Entry 3LHD (X-ray diffraction, 2.59 A resolution); this record covers chains C and A of the 4 polymer chains in the assembly.

== Chain C (and A) ==
Molecule: SAM-dependent methyltransferase, putative
From: Pyrococcus abyssi
Notes: EC 2.1.1.36; chain A of this document is another copy of the same molecule, construct and numbering; everything in this record applies to it too
UniProtKB: Q9V1J7 (Q9V1J7_PYRAB); residue numbers follow UniProt; this construct covers 1-253
Chain sequence (253 residues; row label = number of the first residue in the row):
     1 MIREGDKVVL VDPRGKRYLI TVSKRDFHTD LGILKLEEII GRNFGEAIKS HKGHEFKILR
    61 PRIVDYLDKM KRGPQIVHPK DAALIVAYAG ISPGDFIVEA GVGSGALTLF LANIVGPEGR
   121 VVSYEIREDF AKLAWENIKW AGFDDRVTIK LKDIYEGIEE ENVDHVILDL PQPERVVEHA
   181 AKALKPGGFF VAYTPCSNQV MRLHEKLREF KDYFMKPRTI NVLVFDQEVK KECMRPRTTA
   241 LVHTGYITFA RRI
Ligand contacts: S-adenosylhomocysteine (SAH): Ala100, Gly101, Gly103, Tyr124, Glu125, Ile126, Arg127, Phe130, Lys152, Asp153, Ile154, Tyr155, Asp169, Leu170, Pro171, Pro195, Gln199
UniProt features mapped onto this chain:
  - binding site (S-adenosyl-L-methionine): Ser104 to Leu107, Glu125, Asp153, Asp169
  - mutagenesis: His78 (H78Y: Decreases efficiency of the dimethylation reaction), Cys196 (C196S: Decreases stability of TrmI at extreme temperatures; when associated with S-233), Cys233 (C233S: Decreases stability of TrmI at extreme temperatures; when associated with S-196)
What the authors report for this chain:
  - binding site for S-adenosylhomocysteine: Glu125, Ile126, Asp153, Ile154, Leu170
  - mutagenesis - C196S/C233S (Tm change 16.5 degC): decreased stability
  - mutagenesis - H78Y: decreased catalytic activity on PabtRNAAsp

== Interface between chain C and chain A ==
Pairs across the interface (38):
  Pro195(C) with Arg235(A)
  Cys196(C) with Cys233(A), disulfide; Met234(A)
  Ser197(C) with Met234(A), hydrogen bond (backbone-backbone)
  Asn198(C) with Glu232(A); Cys233(A); Met234(A), hydrogen bond (side chain-backbone)
  Leu223(C) with Phe225(A), hydrophobic
  Phe225(C) with Leu223(A), hydrophobic; Val242(A), hydrophobic
  Glu232(C) with Asn198(A), hydrogen bond (backbone-side chain); Arg202(A), salt bridge
  Cys233(C) with Cys196(A), disulfide; Asn198(A)
  Met234(C) with Cys196(A); Ser197(A), hydrogen bond (backbone-backbone); Asn198(A), hydrogen bond (backbone-side chain)
  Arg235(C) with Pro195(A); His243(A)
  Pro236(C) with His243(A); Tyr246(A)
  Arg237(C) with Val242(A)
  Thr238(C) with Leu241(A); Val242(A), hydrogen bond (backbone-backbone); His243(A), hydrogen bond (backbone-backbone)
  Thr239(C) with Thr239(A); Ala240(A)
  Ala240(C) with Thr239(A); Ala240(A), hydrogen bond (backbone-backbone); Val242(A), hydrophobic
  Leu241(C) with Thr238(A)
  Val242(C) with Phe225(A), hydrophobic; Arg237(A); Thr238(A), hydrogen bond (backbone-backbone); Ala240(A), hydrophobic
  His243(C) with Pro236(A); Thr238(A), hydrogen bond (backbone-backbone)
  Tyr246(C) with Pro236(A)
Other interface residues (no listed pair), chain C (21 interface residues in all): Arg202, Lys231
Cross-chain cystine bridges: Cys196(C)-Cys233(A), Cys233(C)-Cys196(A)

== In short ==
Chain C and chain A form an interface of 21 and 20 residues respectively, with 2 disulfide bonds, 10 hydrogen
bonds and 1 salt bridge. Polar pairs include Glu232(C)-Arg202(A), Asn198(C)-Met234(A) and Glu232(C)-Asn198(A).
From the paper: a binding site for S-adenosylhomocysteine at Glu125(C), Ile126(C) and Asp153(C) among others;
C196S/C233S of chain C reduce stability.
Both chains are SAM-dependent methyltransferase, putative (Pyrococcus abyssi). Entry 3LHD (Crystal structure
of P. abyssi tRNA m1A58 methyltransferase in complex with S-adenosyl-L-homocysteine) was determined by X-ray
diffraction, deposited together with 3LGA and 3MB5.
